5HIA - chains A and B of the 4 polymer chains in the assembly; structure by X-ray diffraction, 1.77 A resolution.

== Chain A (and B) ==
Protein: Hypoxanthine-guanine phosphoribosyltransferase
Source organism: Homo sapiens
Notes: EC 2.4.2.8; chain B of this document is another copy of the same molecule, construct and numbering; everything in this record applies to it too
Reference sequence: P00492 (HPRT_HUMAN); residues 0-217 here correspond to UniProt positions 1-218 (UniProt number = residue number + 1)
Amino-acid sequence (224 residues; row label = number of the first residue in the row; numbers below 1 keep their minus sign (His-6 is residue -6)):
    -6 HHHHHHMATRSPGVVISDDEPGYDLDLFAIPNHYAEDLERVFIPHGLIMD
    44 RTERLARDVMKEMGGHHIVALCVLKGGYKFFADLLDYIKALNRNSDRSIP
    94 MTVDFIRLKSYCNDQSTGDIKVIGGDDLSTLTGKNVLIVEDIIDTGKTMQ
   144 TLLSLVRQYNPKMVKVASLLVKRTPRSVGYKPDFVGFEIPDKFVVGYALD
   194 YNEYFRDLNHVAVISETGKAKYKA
Not modelled in the structure: -6 to 1, 102-112, 117-119 (chain B: -6 to 2, 103-113)
Construct notes: expression tag (-6 to -1); engineered mutation Ala22 (Cys23 in P00492), Ala205 (Cys206 in P00492)
Bound ions: Mg2+ site 1: Glu133, Asp134; Mg2+ site 2: Asp193 (together with YPG)
Small-molecule neighbours: YPG ([3-[(3R,4R)-3-(2-azanyl-6-oxidanylidene-1H-purin-9-yl)-4-[(2S)-2-oxidanyl-2-phosphono-ethoxy]pyrrolidin-1-y l]-3-oxidanylidene-propyl]phosphonic acid): Leu67, Lys68, Gly69, Leu101, Asp134, Ile135, Ile136, Asp137, Thr138, Gly139, Lys140, Thr141, Lys165, Lys185, Phe186, Val187, Val188, Leu192, Asp193, Arg199

== Chain A / chain B interface ==
Residue-residue contacts - 39 pairs, chain A then chain B:
  Ser4(A) - Leu20(B)
  Gly6(A) - Leu20(B)
  Val7(A) - Tyr16(B)  hydrophobic
  Val7(A) - Leu20(B)
  Tyr16(A) - Val7(B)  hydrophobic
  Tyr16(A) - Leu40(B)
  Asp19(A) - Arg47(B)  hydrogen bond (backbone-side chain)
  Leu20(A) - Ser4(B)
  Leu20(A) - Gly6(B)
  Leu20(A) - Val7(B)  hydrophobic
  Leu20(A) - Arg44(B)  hydrogen bond (backbone-side chain)
  Leu20(A) - Arg47(B)
  Phe21(A) - Leu40(B)  hydrophobic
  Phe21(A) - Asp43(B)
  Phe21(A) - Arg47(B)  hydrogen bond (backbone-side chain)
  Ala22(A) - Glu46(B)
  Ala22(A) - Arg47(B)
  Ala22(A) - Arg50(B)
  Pro37(A) - Leu40(B)  hydrophobic
  Pro37(A) - Asp43(B)
  His38(A) - Asp43(B)  hydrogen bond (backbone-side chain)
  Gly39(A) - Gly39(B)
  Gly39(A) - Asp43(B)  hydrogen bond (backbone-side chain)
  Leu40(A) - Tyr16(B)
  Leu40(A) - Phe21(B)  hydrophobic
  Leu40(A) - Pro37(B)  hydrophobic
  Asp43(A) - Phe21(B)
  Asp43(A) - Pro37(B)
  Asp43(A) - His38(B)  hydrogen bond (side chain-backbone)
  Asp43(A) - Gly39(B)  hydrogen bond (side chain-backbone)
  Asp43(A) - His203(B)
  Arg44(A) - Leu20(B)  hydrogen bond (side chain-backbone)
  Glu46(A) - Ala22(B)
  Arg47(A) - Asp19(B)  salt bridge
  Arg47(A) - Leu20(B)
  Arg47(A) - Phe21(B)  hydrogen bond (side chain-backbone)
  Arg47(A) - Ala22(B)
  Arg50(A) - Ala22(B)
  His203(A) - Asp43(B)
Other interface residues (no listed pair), chain A (20 interface residues in all): Leu18, Ile23
Other interface residues (no listed pair), chain B (20 interface residues in all): Leu18, Ile23

== Overview ==
Chain A and chain B each contribute 20 residues to their interface, with 9 hydrogen bonds and 1 salt bridge.
Among the polar pairs are Arg47(A)-Asp19(B), Leu20(A)-Arg44(B) and Phe21(A)-Arg47(B). Chain A binds compound
YPG. The Mg2+ site 1 is built by Glu133(A) and Asp134(A).
Chain A and chain B are both Hypoxanthine-guanine phosphoribosyltransferase (Homo sapiens); the structure,
Human hypoxanthine-guanine phosphoribosyltransferase in complex with
[3R,4R]-4-guanin-9-yl-3-((S)-2-hydroxy-2-phosphonoethyl)oxy-1-N-(phosphonopropionyl)pyrrolidine, was
determined by X-ray diffraction (same publication as 6BO7 and 6BNJ).
